PDB entry 2BU1 | X-ray diffraction, 2.20 A resolution | chains A and R of the 5 polymer chains in the assembly

[Chain A]
Name: MS2 coat protein
Source organism: Bacteriophage MS2
Reference sequence: P03612 (COAT_BPMS2); numbering as in UniProt (aligned over 1-129)
Amino-acid sequence (129 residues; numbered 1 to 129; the number before each row is that of its first residue):
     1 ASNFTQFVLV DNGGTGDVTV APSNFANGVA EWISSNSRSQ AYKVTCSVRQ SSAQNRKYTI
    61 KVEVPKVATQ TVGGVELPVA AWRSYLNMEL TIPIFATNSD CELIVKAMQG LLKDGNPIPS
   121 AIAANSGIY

[Chain R]
Molecule: 19-nt RNA strand
Notes: fragment: coat protein-binding hairpin, residues 2-18
Sequence (19 nucleotides; numbered 1 to 19; the number before each row is that of its first residue):
     1 ACAUGAGGAU UACCCAUGU
Disordered / not traced: 1, 19
Modified residues: 5BU (5-bromo-uridine-5'-monophosphate) at position 11

[Chain A / chain R interface]
Pairs across the interface (18):
  Val29(A) with A12(R), base contact
  Lys43(A) with A12(R), salt bridge to the phosphate
  Thr45(A) with A12(R), hydrogen bond to the base
  Cys46(A) with A12(R), base contact
  Ser47(A) with A12(R), hydrogen bond to the base
  Arg49(A) with C2(R), phosphate contact; A3(R), salt bridge to the phosphate
  Ser51(A) with C2(R), sugar contact; A3(R), phosphate contact
  Lys57(A) with A3(R), salt bridge to the phosphate
  Thr59(A) with A12(R), hydrogen bond to the base
  Lys61(A) with 5BU_11(R), hydrogen bond to the sugar; A12(R), salt bridge to the phosphate
  Glu63(A) with 5BU_11(R), hydrogen bond to the sugar
  Tyr85(A) with U10(R), sugar contact; 5BU_11(R), stacking on the base
  Asn87(A) with A9(R), base contact; 5BU_11(R), hydrogen bond to the base
Interface residues without a listed pair, chain A (15 interface residues in all): Ile60, Arg83
Interface residues without a listed pair, chain R (7 interface residues in all): U4

[In short]
Chain A and chain R form an interface of 15 and 7 residues respectively; the contacts include 6 hydrogen
bonds, 4 salt bridges and 1 aromatic stacking contact. Polar pairs include Thr45(A)-A12(R), Ser47(A)-A12(R)
and Thr59(A)-A12(R).
Here chain A is MS2 coat protein (Bacteriophage MS2) and chain R is a 19-nt RNA strand. Entry 2BU1 (MS2-RNA
hairpin (5BRU -5) complex) was determined by X-ray diffraction (same publication as 2C4Y, 2C4Z, 2C50, 2C51 and
2C4Q).
